PDB entry 4RDX | X-ray diffraction, 2.55 A resolution | chains A and C

== Chain A ==
Molecule: Histidine--tRNA ligase
Organism: Thermus thermophilus HB27
Notes: EC 6.1.1.21; fragment: histidinyl-tRNA synthetase
UniProtKB: P62374 (SYH_THET2); residues 1-421 here = UniProt positions 1-421
Chain sequence (423 residues; numbered -1 to 421; the number before each row is that of its first residue; numbers below 1 keep their minus sign (Gly-1 is residue -1)):
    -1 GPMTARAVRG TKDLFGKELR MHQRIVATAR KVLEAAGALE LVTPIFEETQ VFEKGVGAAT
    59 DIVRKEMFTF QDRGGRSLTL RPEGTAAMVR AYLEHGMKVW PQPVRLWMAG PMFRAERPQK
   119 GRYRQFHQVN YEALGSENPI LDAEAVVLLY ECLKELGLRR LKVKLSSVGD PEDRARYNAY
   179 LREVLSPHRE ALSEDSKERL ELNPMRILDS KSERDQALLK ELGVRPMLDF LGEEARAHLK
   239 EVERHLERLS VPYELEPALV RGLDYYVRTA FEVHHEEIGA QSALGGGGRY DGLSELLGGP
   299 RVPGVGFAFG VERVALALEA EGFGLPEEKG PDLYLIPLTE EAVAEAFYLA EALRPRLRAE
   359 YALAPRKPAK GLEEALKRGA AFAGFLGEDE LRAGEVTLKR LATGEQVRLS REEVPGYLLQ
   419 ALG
Unresolved in the structure: -1 to 1, 53-63
Differences from the reference sequence: expression tag (-1 to 0)
Ligand contacts:
  - adenosine monophosphate (AMP): Arg112, Gly119, Arg120, Tyr121, Phe124, Gln126, Ala281, Leu282, Gly283, Gly284, Ala306, Phe307, Gly308, Arg311
  - histidine (HIS): Thr83, Asn128, Tyr129, Glu130, Arg259, Tyr264, Gly284, Gly285, Gly286, Tyr288, Gly304, Phe305, Ala306
Reported in the primary citation:
  - binding site for tRNA(his) (chain C): Arg7, Glu64, Asp70 to Gly72, Arg71 to Arg74, Gly94 to Pro99, Glu114, Arg115, Gln117, Lys118, Arg120, Arg122, Arg197, Arg204, Lys209, Gly260, Tyr264, Ala278, Glu386 to Glu388, Lys397, Gln404
  - specificity-determining residues: Arg115
  - mutagenesis - R7A, G72V/G73V, R115A, R122A, R197A, G286A (30-fold), E388A (5-fold), K397Q: decreased catalytic activity with tRNA(his) (chain C)
  - mutagenesis - K209A, Q404A: unchanged catalytic activity with tRNA(his) (chain C)
  - binding site for histidine: Thr83, Glu130, Gly284, Gly285, Gly304, Phe305
  - mutagenesis - G285A: abolished catalytic activity with tRNA(his) (chain C)
  - conformationally variable residues (domain motion, loop rearrangement, order/disorder transition): Gly53 to Lys63, Gln117 to Arg120, Asp207 to Glu211, Arg212, Val258 to Asp262, Ala379 to Arg398
  - mutagenesis - E325DEL/E326DEL/K327DEL/G328DEL: decreased stability

== Chain C ==
Molecule: tRNA(his)
Sequence (78 nucleotides; row label = number of the first residue in the row; note: 1 number in that range is skipped by the numbering (no residue carries it; nothing is unmodelled there); numbers below 1 keep their minus sign (GTP-1 is residue -1)):
    -1 X
     1 GUGAGCGUAG CUCAGCUGGU
   20A U
    21 AGAGCACCGG ACUGUGGAUC CGGGGGUCGU GGGUUCAAGU CCCAUCGCUC ACCCCA
Unresolved in the structure: 38
Glycans and other covalent adducts: covalent link GTP_-1-G1
Modified / non-standard residues: GTP (guanosine-5'-triphosphate) at position -1
Differences from the reference sequence: expression tag (76)

== How chain A and chain C interact ==
Contacting residue pairs - 61 pairs, chain A then chain C:
  Arg7(A) - GTP_-1(C)
  Arg7(A) - C68(C)  salt bridge to the phosphate
  Glu64(A) - A76(C)  hydrogen bond to the base
  Met65(A) - A76(C)  base contact
  Pro80(A) - A76(C)  base contact
  Arg112(A) - A76(C)  base contact
  Ala113(A) - GTP_-1(C)
  Glu114(A) - GTP_-1(C)
  Glu114(A) - C74(C)  base contact
  Glu114(A) - A76(C)  hydrogen bond to the base
  Arg115(A) - GTP_-1(C)
  Arg115(A) - G1(C)  salt bridge to the phosphate
  Arg115(A) - U2(C)  base contact
  Arg115(A) - A71(C)  base contact
  Gln117(A) - C70(C)  phosphate contact
  Gln117(A) - A71(C)  hydrogen bond to the phosphate
  Gln117(A) - C72(C)  hydrogen bond to the phosphate
  Lys118(A) - C70(C)  hydrogen bond to the phosphate
  Lys118(A) - A71(C)  hydrogen bond to the phosphate
  Arg120(A) - C74(C)  hydrogen bond to the base
  Arg120(A) - C75(C)  base contact
  Arg122(A) - GTP_-1(C)
  Asp193(A) - C73(C)  sugar contact
  Arg197(A) - C73(C)  salt bridge to the phosphate
  Arg197(A) - C74(C)  salt bridge to the phosphate
  Asn201(A) - C75(C)  phosphate contact
  Arg204(A) - C75(C)  salt bridge to the phosphate
  Arg204(A) - A76(C)  salt bridge to the phosphate
  Lys209(A) - C72(C)  salt bridge to the phosphate
  Lys209(A) - C73(C)  salt bridge to the phosphate
  Val258(A) - A76(C)  phosphate contact
  Gly260(A) - A76(C)  hydrogen bond to the phosphate
  Tyr264(A) - A76(C)  hydrogen bond to the sugar
  Gly277(A) - A71(C)  phosphate contact
  Ala278(A) - A71(C)  hydrogen bond to the phosphate
  Ala278(A) - C72(C)  phosphate contact
  Leu336(A) - G34(C)  base contact
  Arg364(A) - C28(C)  salt bridge to the phosphate
  Arg364(A) - G29(C)  salt bridge to the phosphate
  Lys365(A) - A31(C)  salt bridge to the phosphate
  Pro366(A) - G34(C)  sugar contact
  Pro366(A) - U35(C)  sugar contact
  Lys368(A) - G29(C)  salt bridge to the phosphate
  Leu370(A) - U35(C)  sugar contact
  Leu370(A) - G36(C)  base contact
  Leu374(A) - G36(C)  base contact
  Leu374(A) - G37(C)  hydrogen bond to the base
  Lys375(A) - C27(C)  salt bridge to the phosphate
  Phe383(A) - G34(C)  base contact
  Phe383(A) - U35(C)  stacking on the base
  Gly385(A) - G34(C)  base contact
  Glu386(A) - G34(C)  hydrogen bond to the base
  Asp387(A) - G34(C)  hydrogen bond to the base
  Glu388(A) - G34(C)  hydrogen bond to the base
  Thr395(A) - G34(C)  base contact
  Thr395(A) - U35(C)  base contact
  Lys397(A) - U35(C)  base contact
  Lys397(A) - G36(C)  hydrogen bond to the base
  Leu399(A) - G36(C)  hydrogen bond to the base
  Gly402(A) - G36(C)  base contact
  Gln404(A) - U35(C)  hydrogen bond to the base
Other interface residues (no listed pair), chain A (48 interface residues in all): Pro116, Arg259, Leu261, Gln279, Ala367, Glu371, Glu372, Arg398
Other interface residues (no listed pair), chain C (21 interface residues in all): G30, G67

== Overview ==
48 residues of chain A face 21 of chain C across their interface, with 17 hydrogen bonds, 13 salt bridges and
1 aromatic stacking contact. Polar contacts include Glu64(A)-A76(C), Glu114(A)-A76(C) and Arg120(A)-C74(C).
From the paper: a binding site for tRNA(his) (chain C) at Arg7(A), Glu64(A) and Asp70(A) among others; R7A,
G72V/G73V and R115A of chain A, among others, reduce catalytic activity with tRNA(his) (chain C); 12
substitutions were tested in all.
Here chain A is Histidine--tRNA ligase (Thermus thermophilus HB27) and chain C is tRNA(his). Entry 4RDX
(Structure of histidinyl-tRNA synthetase in complex with tRNA(His)) was determined by X-ray diffraction.
